6J4X - chains N and c of the 26 polymer chains in the assembly; structure by electron microscopy, 4.30 A resolution (low resolution: residue-level contacts below are approximate; hydrogen-bond / salt-bridge calls are withheld).

[Chain N]
Molecule: 198-nt DNA strand
Sequence (198 nucleotides; each row starts with the number of its first residue; numbers below 1 keep their minus sign (DG-125 is residue -125)):
  -125 GCTTACGTCA GTCTGGCCAT CTTTGTGTTT GGTGTGTTTG GGTGGTGGCC GTTTTCGTTG
   -65 TTTTTTTCTG TCTCGTGCCT GGTGTCTTGG GTGTAATCCC CTTGGCGGTT AAAACGCGGG
    -5 GGACAGCGCG TACGTGCGTT TAAGCGGTGC TAGAGCTGTC TACGACCAAT TGAGCGGCCT
    55 CGGCACCGGG ATTCTGAT
Unresolved in the structure: -125 to -55, -36 to -32

[Chain c]
Molecule: Histone H2A type 1-B/E
From: Homo sapiens
Reference sequence: P04908 (H2A1B_HUMAN); residues 0-129 here correspond to UniProt positions 1-130 (UniProt number = residue number + 1)
Amino-acid sequence (133 residues; each row starts with the number of its first residue; numbers below 1 keep their minus sign (Gly-3 is residue -3)):
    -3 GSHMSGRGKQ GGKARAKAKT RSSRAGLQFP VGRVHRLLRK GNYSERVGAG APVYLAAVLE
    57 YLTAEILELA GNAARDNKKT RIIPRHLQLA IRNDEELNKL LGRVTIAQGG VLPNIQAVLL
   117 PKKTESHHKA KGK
Unresolved in the structure: -3 to 15, 119-129
Sequence notes: expression tag (-3 to -1)
Curated features (UniProtKB/Swiss-Prot):
  - modified residue: Ser1 (N-acetylserine), Arg3 (Citrulline), Lys5 (N6-(2-hydroxyisobutyryl)lysine), Lys9 (N6-(2-hydroxyisobutyryl)lysine), Lys13 (N6-(beta-hydroxybutyryl)lysine), Lys36 (N6-(2-hydroxyisobutyryl)lysine), Lys74 (N6-(2-hydroxyisobutyryl)lysine), Lys75 (N6-(2-hydroxyisobutyryl)lysine), Lys95 (N6-(2-hydroxyisobutyryl)lysine), Gln104 (N5-methylglutamine), Lys118 (N6-(2-hydroxyisobutyryl)lysine), Lys119 (N6-crotonyllysine), Thr120 (Phosphothreonine), Lys125 (N6-crotonyllysine)
  - cross-link (Glycyl lysine isopeptide (Lys-Gly)): Lys13 (interchain with G-Cter in ubiquitin), Lys15 (interchain with G-Cter in ubiquitin), Lys119 (interchain with G-Cter in ubiquitin)

[Chain N / chain c interface]
Contacting residue pairs - 11 pairs, chain N then chain c:
  DG38(N) with Arg42(c); Val43(c); Gly44(c); Ala45(c)
  DA39(N) with Arg42(c); Val43(c)
  DC49(N) with Arg29(c)
  DG57(N) with Thr76(c); Arg77(c)
  DC58(N) with Thr76(c); Arg77(c)
Interface residues without a listed pair, chain N (6 interface residues in all): DG48
Interface residues without a listed pair, chain c (8 interface residues in all): Arg35

[Summary]
Chain N and chain c form an interface of 6 and 8 residues respectively.
Chain N is a 198-nt DNA strand and chain c is Histone H2A type 1-B/E (Homo sapiens); the structure, RNA
polymerase II elongation complex bound with Elf1 and Spt4/5, stalled at SHL(-1) of the nucleosome ..., was
determined by electron microscopy (same publication as 6IR9, 6J4W, 6J4Y, 6J4Z, 6J50 and 6J51).
